Entry 6UD7 (X-ray diffraction, 2.30 A resolution); this record covers chains A and C of the 4 polymer chains in the assembly.

Chain A:
Name: DDB1- and CUL4-associated factor 15
Organism: Homo sapiens
Reference sequence: Q66K64 (DCA15_HUMAN); residues 2-600 here = UniProt positions 2-600
Sequence (601 residues; row label = number of the first residue in the row; numbering starts at 0):
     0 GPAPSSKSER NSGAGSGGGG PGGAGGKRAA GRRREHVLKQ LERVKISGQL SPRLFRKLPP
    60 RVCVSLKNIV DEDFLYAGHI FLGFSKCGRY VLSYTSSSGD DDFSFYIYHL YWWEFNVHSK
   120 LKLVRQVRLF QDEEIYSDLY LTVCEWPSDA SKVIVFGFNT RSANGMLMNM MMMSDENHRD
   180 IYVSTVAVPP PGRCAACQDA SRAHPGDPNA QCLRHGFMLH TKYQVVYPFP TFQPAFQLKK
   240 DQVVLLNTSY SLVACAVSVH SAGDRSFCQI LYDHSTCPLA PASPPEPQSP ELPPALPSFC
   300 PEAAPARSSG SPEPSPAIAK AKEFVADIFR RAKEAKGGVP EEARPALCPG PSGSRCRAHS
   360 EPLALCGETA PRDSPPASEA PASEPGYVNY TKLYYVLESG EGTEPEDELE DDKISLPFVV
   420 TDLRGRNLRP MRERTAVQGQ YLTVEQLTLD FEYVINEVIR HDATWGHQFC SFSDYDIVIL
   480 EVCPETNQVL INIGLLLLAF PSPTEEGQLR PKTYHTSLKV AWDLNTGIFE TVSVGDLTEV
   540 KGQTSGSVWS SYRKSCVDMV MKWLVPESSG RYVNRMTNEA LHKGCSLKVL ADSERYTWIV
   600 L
Disordered / not traced: 0-31, 200-209, 272-385, 398-416
Construct notes: expression tag (0-1)
Small-molecule neighbours: Indisulam (EF6; N~1~-(3-chloro-1H-indol-7-yl)benzene-1,4-disulfonamide): T230, F231, Q232, P233, A234, F235, V477, I478, R552, V556, V559, M560, L563
Curated features (UniProtKB/Swiss-Prot):
  - binding site (Zn(2+)): C193, C196, C211, H214
  - binding site (E7820): F231, A234, F235
  - modified residue (Phosphoserine): S50, S310, S314
What the authors report for this chain:
  - contacts within the chain: R52-R55
  - binding site for Indisulam: T230, Q232, A234, F235, V559

Chain C:
Name: RNA-binding motif protein 39
Organism: Homo sapiens
Reference sequence: Q7Z3L0 (Q7Z3L0_HUMAN); residues 248-328 here correspond to UniProt positions 91-171 (UniProt number = residue number - 157)
Sequence (81 residues; numbered 248 to 328; the number before each row is that of its first residue):
   248 GPMRLYVGSL HFNITEDMLR GIFEPFGRIE SIQLMMDSET GRSKGYGFIT FSDSECAKKA
   308 LEQLNGFELA GRPMKVGHVT E
Small-molecule neighbours: Indisulam (EF6; N~1~-(3-chloro-1H-indol-7-yl)benzene-1,4-disulfonamide): N260, T262, D264, M265
What the authors report for this chain:
  - contacts within the chain: R267-E271 (salt bridge)
  - mutagenesis - R275A, K306A: unchanged binding to DDB1- and CUL4-associated factor 15 (chain A)
  - binding site for Indisulam: N260, T262, D264, M265
  - mutagenesis - T262A (2 fold), D264A (2 fold): decreased binding to DDB1- and CUL4-associated factor 15 (chain A)
  - mutagenesis - N260A (3-fold): increased binding to DDB1- and CUL4-associated factor 15 (chain A)

Interface between chain A and chain C:
Residue-residue contacts (47; chain A residue first):
  Y139(A) with R267(C); E277(C), hydrogen bond (side chain-backbone)
  F157(A) with R267(C)
  T159(A) with R275(C); I276(C)
  R160(A) with R275(C)
  S173(A) with R275(C), hydrogen bond
  E175(A) with R275(C), salt bridge
  R178(A) with R267(C); E271(C), salt bridge
  Y226(A) with P272(C), hydrogen bond (side chain-backbone)
  F228(A) with E271(C)
  T230(A) with G268(C)
  F231(A) with D264(C)
  P233(A) with D264(C)
  T543(A) with K306(C)
  G545(A) with P272(C); F273(C)
  S546(A) with F273(C); Q310(C)
  W548(A) with P272(C), hydrophobic
  S549(A) with I269(C), hydrogen bond (side chain-backbone); F273(C); L311(C)
  R552(A) with G268(C), hydrogen bond (side chain-backbone); P272(C)
  K553(A) with L311(C); F314(C); E315(C); L316(C)
  V556(A) with I269(C), hydrophobic; L316(C), hydrophobic
  D557(A) with L316(C); A317(C), hydrogen bond (side chain-backbone)
  M560(A) with N260(C); I261(C), hydrophobic; M265(C), hydrophobic; A317(C), hydrophobic
  L563(A) with N260(C)
  R574(A) with D264(C), salt bridge
  H581(A) with S278(C)
  K582(A) with E277(C), salt bridge; Q280(C)
  G583(A) with I279(C); Q280(C)
  K587(A) with S285(C)
  W597(A) with E286(C)
Other interface residues (no listed pair), chain A (30 interface residues in all): Q542
Other interface residues (no listed pair), chain C (28 interface residues in all): H258, G274, G318
The authors on this interface:
  - pairs named by the authors: R267(C)-F157(A) (pi stacking), E271(C)-R178(A) (salt bridge), R275(C)-S173(A) (hydrogen bond), K306(C)-T543(A)
  - interface residues, chain C: I261(C), R267(C), G268(C), P272(C)
  - hot spots on chain C (mutagenesis) - G268V, P272K: abolished binding to DDB1- and CUL4-associated factor 15 (chain A)
  - hot spots on chain C (mutagenesis) - P272S (6-fold): decreased binding to DDB1- and CUL4-associated factor 15 (chain A)

In short:
30 residues of chain A face 28 of chain C across their interface; the contacts include 6 hydrogen bonds and 4
salt bridges. Polar contacts include E175(A)-R275(C), R178(A)-E271(C) and R574(A)-D264(C). The paper describes
pi stacking between R267(C) and F157(A); a salt bridge between E271(C) and R178(A); a hydrogen bond between
R275(C) and S173(A). From the paper: a binding site for Indisulam at T230(A), Q232(A) and N260(C) among
others; T262A, D264A and P272S of chain C reduce binding to DDB1- and CUL4-associated factor 15 (chain A); 8
substitutions were tested in all.
Chain A is DDB1- and CUL4-associated factor 15 and chain C is RNA-binding motif protein 39, both from Homo
sapiens; the structure, Crystal structure of full-length human DCAF15-DDB1(deltaBPB)-DDA1-RBM39 in complex
with indisulam, was determined by X-ray diffraction, deposited together with 6SJ7 and 6UE5.
